Entry 6SML (electron microscopy, 3.40 A resolution); this record covers chains A and B of the 3 polymer chains in the assembly.

# Chain A
Molecule: Lipoprotein RagB
Organism: Porphyromonas gingivalis W83
UniProt: F5H948 (F5H948_PORGI); numbering as in UniProt (aligned over 20-501)
Sequence (482 residues; each row starts with the number of its first residue):
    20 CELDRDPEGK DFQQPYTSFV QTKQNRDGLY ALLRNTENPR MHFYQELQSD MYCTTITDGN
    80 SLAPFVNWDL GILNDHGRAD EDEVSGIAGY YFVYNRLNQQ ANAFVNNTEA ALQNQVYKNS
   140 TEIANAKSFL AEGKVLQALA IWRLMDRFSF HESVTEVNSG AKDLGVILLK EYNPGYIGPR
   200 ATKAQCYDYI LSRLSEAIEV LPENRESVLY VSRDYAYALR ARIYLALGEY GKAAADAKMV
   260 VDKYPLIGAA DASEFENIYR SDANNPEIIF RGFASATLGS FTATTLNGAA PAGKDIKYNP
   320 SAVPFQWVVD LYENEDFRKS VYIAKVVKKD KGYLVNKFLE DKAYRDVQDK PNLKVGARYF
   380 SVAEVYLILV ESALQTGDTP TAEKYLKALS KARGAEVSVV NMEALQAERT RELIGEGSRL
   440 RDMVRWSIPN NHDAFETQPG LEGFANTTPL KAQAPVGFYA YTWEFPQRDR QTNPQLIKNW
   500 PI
Covalent attachments: compound 5PL linked to C20

# Chain B
Molecule: RagA protein
Organism: Porphyromonas gingivalis W83
UniProt: Q7MXJ7 (Q7MXJ7_PORGI); numbering as in UniProt (aligned over 103-1017)
Sequence (915 residues; row label = number of the first residue in the row):
   103 QVVVLGYGTG QKLSTVSGSV AKVSSEKLAE KPVANIMDAL QGQVAGMQVM TTSGDPTAVA
   163 SVEIHGTGSL GASSAPLYIV DGMQTSLDVV ATMNPNDFES MSVLKDASAT SIYGARAANG
   223 VVFIQTKKGK MSERGRITFN ASYGISQILN TKPLDNMMTG DELLDFQVKA GFWGNNQTVQ
   283 KVKDMILAGA EDLYGNYDSL KDEYGKTLFP VDFNHDADWL KALFKTAPTS QGDISFSGGS
   343 QGTSYYASIG YFDQEGMARE PANFKRYSGR LNFESRINEW LKVGANLSGA IANRRSADYF
   403 GKYYMGSGTF GVLTMPRYYN PFDVNGDLAD VYYMYGATRP SMTEPYFAKM RPFSSESHQA
   463 NVNGFAQITP IKGLTLKAQA GVDITNTRTS SKRMPNNPYD STPLGERRER AYRDVSKSFT
   523 NTAEYKFSID EKHDLTALMG HEYIEYEGDV IGASSKGFES DKLMLLSQGK TGNSLSLPEH
   583 RVAEYAYLSF FSRFNYGFDK WMYIDFSVRN DQSSRFGSNN RSAWFYSVGG MFDIYNKFIQ
   643 ESNWLSDLRL KMSYGTTGNS EIGNYNHQAL VTVNNYTEDA MGLSISTAGN PDLSWEKQSQ
   703 FNFGLAAGAF NNRLSAEVDF YVRTTNDMLI DVPMPYISGF FSQYQNVGSM KNTGVDLSLK
   763 GTIYQNKDWN VYASANFNYN RQEITKLFFG LNKYMLPNTG TIWEIGYPNS FYMAEYAGID
   823 KKTGKQLWYV PGQVDADGNK VTTSQYSADL ETRIDKSVTP PITGGFSLGA SWKGLSLDAD
   883 FAYIVGKWMI NNDRYFTENG GGLMQLNKDK MLLNAWTEDN KETDVPKLGQ SPQFDTHLLE
   943 NASFLRLKNL KLTYVLPNSL FAGQNVIGGA RVYLMARNLL TVTKYKGFDP EAGGNVGKNQ
  1003 YPNSKQYVAG IQLSF
Unresolved in the structure: 838-841
Ligand contacts: 5PL ((1R,4S,6R)-6-({[2-(acetylamino)-2-deoxy-alpha-D-glucopyranosyl]oxy}methyl)-4-hydroxy-1-{[(15-methylhexadecanoyl)oxy]methyl}-4-oxido-7-oxo-3,5-dioxa-8-aza-4-phosphaheptacos-1-yl 15-methylhexadecanoate): A480, F521, N523, H543, Y545, L590

# Chain A / chain B interface
Pairs across the interface (76):
  C20(A) - Y545(B)  hydrophobic
  L22(A) - L590(B)  hydrophobic
  L22(A) - S615(B)
  L22(A) - S616(B)
  R24(A) - Y545(B)
  R24(A) - A588(B)
  R24(A) - Y667(B)
  P26(A) - Y667(B)  hydrophobic
  P26(A) - Q670(B)
  P26(A) - L672(B)  hydrophobic
  E27(A) - V584(B)
  K29(A) - L672(B)
  K29(A) - V673(B)
  D30(A) - L672(B)
  D30(A) - V673(B)  hydrogen bond (backbone-backbone)
  F31(A) - Q670(B)
  F31(A) - A671(B)
  Q32(A) - A671(B)  hydrogen bond (backbone-backbone)
  Q43(A) - M683(B)
  Q43(A) - G684(B)
  Q43(A) - L685(B)  hydrogen bond (backbone-backbone)
  N44(A) - L685(B)
  D46(A) - Y678(B)
  D46(A) - A682(B)
  D46(A) - M683(B)
  G47(A) - N676(B)
  G47(A) - G684(B)
  G47(A) - L685(B)
  Y49(A) - Y678(B)
  A50(A) - N676(B)
  A50(A) - N677(B)
  A50(A) - Y678(B)
  R53(A) - N677(B)
  R53(A) - Y678(B)  hydrogen bond (side chain-backbone)
  A98(A) - Y738(B)  hydrophobic
  A98(A) - F743(B)
  D99(A) - F743(B)
  E100(A) - F743(B)
  A107(A) - Y738(B)  hydrophobic
  Y110(A) - Y738(B)  hydrophobic
  F111(A) - G741(B)
  F111(A) - F742(B)
  F111(A) - F743(B)  hydrophobic
  N114(A) - Y738(B)
  R115(A) - G741(B)
  Q118(A) - I739(B)  hydrogen bond (side chain-backbone)
  Q118(A) - S740(B)
  Q119(A) - I687(B)  hydrogen bond (side chain-backbone)
  A122(A) - I687(B)  hydrophobic
  I186(A) - I739(B)  hydrophobic
  L188(A) - I739(B)  hydrophobic
  Y191(A) - A671(B)
  Y191(A) - I687(B)
  Y191(A) - A690(B)
  Y191(A) - F742(B)
  P193(A) - A690(B)  hydrophobic
  P193(A) - M736(B)
  P193(A) - S740(B)
  P193(A) - Q745(B)
  Y195(A) - I739(B)
  L228(A) - Y678(B)  hydrogen bond (backbone-side chain)
  Y229(A) - Y678(B)  hydrophobic
  G291(A) - Y678(B)
  F292(A) - Y678(B)  hydrogen bond (backbone-side chain)
  F292(A) - T679(B)
  S294(A) - E680(B)
  T296(A) - E680(B)  hydrogen bond
  L297(A) - Y678(B)
  L297(A) - T679(B)
  L297(A) - E680(B)
  P485(A) - Y738(B)  hydrophobic
  R487(A) - M736(B)  hydrogen bond (side chain-backbone)
  R487(A) - Y738(B)
  D488(A) - P737(B)
  D488(A) - Y738(B)  hydrogen bond (side chain-backbone)
  T491(A) - F791(B)
Also at the interface, not in a pair above, chain A (48 interface residues in all): D23, D25, L51, G194, R290
Also at the interface, not in a pair above, chain B (39 interface residues in all): E547, E586, Y587, Q614, R623, S686, P735
From the paper, about this interface:
  - interface residues, chain B: Q670(B), L731(B)

# In short
Chain A and chain B form an interface of 48 and 39 residues respectively, with 11 hydrogen bonds. Polar
contacts include R53(A)-Y678(B), Q118(A)-I739(B) and Q119(A)-I687(B). Bound to chain B: compound 5PL.
Covalently linked compound 5PL: at C20(A). From the paper: interface residues Q670(B) and L731(B).
Here chain A is Lipoprotein RagB and chain B is RagA protein, both from Porphyromonas gingivalis W83. Entry
6SML (Structure of the RagAB peptide importer in the 'open-open' state) was determined by electron microscopy,
deposited together with 6SLI, 6SLJ, 6SLN, 6SM3 and 6SMQ.
